9GEP - chains G and J of the 12 polymer chains in the assembly; structure by electron microscopy, 2.89 A resolution.

[Chain G]
Molecule: Histone H2A type 1
Source organism: Xenopus laevis
UniProtKB: P06897 (H2A1_XENLA); residues 10-120 here correspond to UniProt positions 11-121 (UniProt number = residue number + 1)
Chain sequence (111 residues; each row starts with the number of its first residue):
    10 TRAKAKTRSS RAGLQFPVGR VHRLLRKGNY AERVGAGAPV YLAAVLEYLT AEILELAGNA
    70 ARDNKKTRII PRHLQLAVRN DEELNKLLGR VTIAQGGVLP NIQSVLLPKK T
Disordered / not traced: 10, 118-120
Differences from the reference sequence: conflict Arg99 (Gly100 in P06897)
Curated features (UniProtKB/Swiss-Prot):
  - modified residue: Lys36 (N6-(2-hydroxyisobutyryl)lysine), Lys74 (N6-(2-hydroxyisobutyryl)lysine), Lys75 (N6-(2-hydroxyisobutyryl)lysine), Lys95 (N6-(2-hydroxyisobutyryl)lysine), Gln104 (N5-methylglutamine), Lys118 (N6-(2-hydroxyisobutyryl)lysine)
  - cross-link (Glycyl lysine isopeptide (Lys-Gly)): Lys13 (interchain with G-Cter in ubiquitin), Lys15 (interchain with G-Cter in ubiquitin), Lys119 (interchain with G-Cter in ubiquitin)

[Chain J]
Molecule: Widom-601 DNA
Sequence (147 nucleotides; numbered -73 to 73; the number before each row is that of its first residue; numbers below 1 keep their minus sign (DA-73 is residue -73)):
   -73 ATCGAGAATC CCGGTGCCGA GGCCGCTCAA TTGGTCGTAG ACAGCTCTAG CACCGCTTAA
   -13 ACGCACGTAC GCGCTGTCCC CCGCGTTTTA ACCGCCAAGG GGATTACTCC CTAGTCTCCA
    47 GGCACGTGTC AGATATATAC ATCCGAT
Disordered / not traced: -73, 73

[Chain G / chain J interface]
Residue-residue contacts - 16 pairs, chain G then chain J:
  Arg11(G) - DT-42(J)  sugar contact
  Ala12(G) - DG-41(J)  phosphate contact
  Lys13(G) - DT-42(J)  phosphate contact
  Ala14(G) - DT-43(J)  phosphate contact
  Ala14(G) - DT-42(J)  phosphate contact
  Lys15(G) - DT-43(J)  hydrogen bond to the phosphate
  Lys15(G) - DT-42(J)  hydrogen bond to the phosphate
  Thr16(G) - DA-44(J)  phosphate contact
  Thr16(G) - DT-43(J)  hydrogen bond to the phosphate
  Arg17(G) - DT-43(J)  salt bridge to the phosphate
  Arg20(G) - DT-42(J)  salt bridge to the phosphate
  Gly28(G) - DT-43(J)  phosphate contact
  Arg29(G) - DA-44(J)  phosphate contact
  Arg32(G) - DA-44(J)  salt bridge to the phosphate
  Arg42(G) - DA-35(J)  sugar contact
  Arg77(G) - DA-54(J)  sugar contact
Also at the interface, not in a pair above, chain G (14 interface residues in all): Ser18

[In short]
The interface between chain G and chain J involves 14 residues on one side and 6 on the other, with 3 hydrogen
bonds and 3 salt bridges. Polar contacts include Lys15(G)-DT-43(J), Lys15(G)-DT-42(J) and Thr16(G)-DT-43(J).
Chain G is Histone H2A type 1 (Xenopus laevis) and chain J is Widom-601 DNA; the structure, Native monomeric
Myeloperoxidase bound to nucleosome core particle, was determined by electron microscopy, deposited together
with 9GEN, 9GEO, 9GEQ, 9GER, 9IHD, 9IHE and 9IHF.
